1WNG - chains A and B; structure by X-ray diffraction, 2.10 A resolution.

Chain A (and B):
Name: Probable diphthine synthase
From: Pyrococcus horikoshii
Notes: EC 2.1.1.98; chain B of this document is another copy of the same molecule, construct and numbering; everything in this record applies to it too
UniProtKB: O58456 (DPHB_PYRHO); numbering as in UniProt (aligned over 1-265)
Amino-acid sequence (265 residues; row label = number of the first residue in the row):
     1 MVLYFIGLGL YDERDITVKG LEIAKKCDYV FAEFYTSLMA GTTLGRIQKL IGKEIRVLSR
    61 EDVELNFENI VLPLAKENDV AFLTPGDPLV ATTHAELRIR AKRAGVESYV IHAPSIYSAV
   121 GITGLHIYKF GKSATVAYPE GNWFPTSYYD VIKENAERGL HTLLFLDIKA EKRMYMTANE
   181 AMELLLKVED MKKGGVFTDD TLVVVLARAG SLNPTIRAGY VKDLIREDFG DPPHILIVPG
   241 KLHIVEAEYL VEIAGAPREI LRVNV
Residues lining bound ligands: S-adenosylhomocysteine (SAH): Leu-10, Thr-36, Ser-37, Pro-85, Gly-86, Asp-87, Val-90, Ala-91, Thr-92, Ser-115, Ile-116, Phe-165, Leu-166, Asp-167, Ile-168, Leu-206, Ala-207, Arg-208, Ala-209, Pro-233, His-234, Ile-235
Swiss-Prot annotation at these positions:
  - binding site (S-adenosyl-L-methionine): Leu-10, Asp-87, Val-90, Ser-115, Ile-116, Leu-166, Ala-209, His-234

Chain A / chain B interface:
Pairs across the interface (92; chain A residue first):
  Leu-10(A) with His-112(B)
  Asp-12(A) with Lys-19(B), salt bridge
  Arg-14(A) with Thr-17(B); Val-18(B), hydrogen bond (backbone-backbone); Lys-19(B), hydrogen bond (backbone-backbone); Glu-22(B), salt bridge
  Asp-15(A) with Thr-17(B); Lys-19(B), salt bridge
  Ile-16(A) with Thr-17(B); Val-18(B), hydrogen bond (backbone-backbone)
  Thr-17(A) with Arg-14(B); Asp-15(B); Ile-16(B); Thr-17(B); Pro-114(B)
  Val-18(A) with Arg-14(B), hydrogen bond (backbone-backbone); Ile-16(B), hydrogen bond (backbone-backbone); Leu-21(B), hydrophobic
  Lys-19(A) with Asp-12(B), salt bridge; Arg-14(B), hydrogen bond (backbone-backbone); Asp-15(B), salt bridge; Gly-210(B), hydrogen bond (side chain-backbone)
  Leu-21(A) with Val-18(B), hydrophobic
  Glu-22(A) with Arg-14(B)
  Leu-89(A) with Gly-121(B); Ile-122(B), hydrophobic
  Val-90(A) with Ser-118(B)
  Ala-95(A) with Tyr-249(B)
  Arg-98(A) with Ile-122(B); Tyr-249(B), hydrogen bond; Ile-253(B)
  Ile-99(A) with Glu-248(B); Tyr-249(B), hydrophobic
  Lys-102(A) with Glu-252(B), salt bridge
  Arg-103(A) with Glu-252(B), salt bridge
  Tyr-109(A) with Leu-212(B); Asn-213(B)
  Val-110(A) with Ile-122(B), hydrophobic
  Ile-111(A) with Leu-212(B), hydrophobic
  His-112(A) with Leu-10(B); Pro-114(B); Ala-119(B)
  Ala-113(A) with Pro-114(B), hydrophobic
  Pro-114(A) with Thr-17(B); His-112(B); Ala-113(B), hydrophobic; Pro-114(B)
  Ser-115(A) with Ser-118(B)
  Tyr-117(A) with Tyr-117(B), hydrogen bond; Ser-118(B); Ile-127(B); Phe-130(B)
  Ser-118(A) with Asp-87(B), hydrogen bond; Ser-115(B); Tyr-117(B); Ser-118(B)
  Ala-119(A) with Asp-87(B); His-112(B)
  Gly-121(A) with Leu-89(B)
  Ile-122(A) with Leu-89(B), hydrophobic; Arg-98(B); Val-110(B), hydrophobic
  Ile-127(A) with Tyr-117(B), hydrophobic
  Tyr-128(A) with Thr-92(B); Lys-132(B); Ser-133(B), hydrogen bond (backbone-backbone)
  Phe-130(A) with Tyr-117(B); Gly-131(B); Lys-132(B)
  Gly-131(A) with Phe-130(B); Gly-131(B)
  Lys-132(A) with Tyr-128(B); Phe-130(B); Leu-160(B)
  Ser-133(A) with Tyr-128(B), hydrogen bond (backbone-backbone)
  Glu-154(A) with Arg-158(B); Leu-160(B)
  Arg-158(A) with Lys-132(B); Glu-154(B); Asn-155(B), hydrogen bond; Arg-158(B); Leu-160(B)
  Leu-160(A) with Lys-132(B)
  Gly-210(A) with Lys-19(B), hydrogen bond (backbone-side chain)
  Leu-212(A) with Tyr-109(B)
  Asn-213(A) with Tyr-109(B)
  Tyr-249(A) with Leu-89(B); Ala-95(B); Arg-98(B), hydrogen bond; Ile-99(B), hydrophobic
  Glu-252(A) with Lys-102(B), salt bridge; Arg-103(B), salt bridge
Interface residues without a listed pair, chain A (53 interface residues in all): Ile-23, Ala-91, Glu-96, Gly-124, His-126, Phe-165, Ile-216, Val-245, Glu-248, Ile-253
Interface residues without a listed pair, chain B (55 interface residues in all): Tyr-4, Ile-23, Val-90, Glu-96, Ile-111, Gly-124, Ser-211, Ile-216, Val-245

Summary:
The interface between chain A and chain B involves 53 residues on one side and 55 on the other; the contacts
include 15 hydrogen bonds and 9 salt bridges. Among the polar pairs are Asp-12(A)/Lys-19(B),
Arg-14(A)/Glu-22(B) and Asp-15(A)/Lys-19(B). Chain A binds S-adenosylhomocysteine.
Chain A and chain B are both Probable diphthine synthase (Pyrococcus horikoshii); the structure, Structural
study of project ID PH0725 from Pyrococcus horikoshii OT3, was determined by X-ray diffraction (same
publication as 1WDE).
